Entry 7ML3 (electron microscopy, 7.60 A resolution (low resolution: residue-level contacts below are approximate; hydrogen-bond / salt-bridge calls are withheld)); this record covers chains 2 and 5 of the 10 polymer chains in the assembly.

Chain 2:
Molecule: RNA polymerase II transcription factor B subunit 2
Organism: Saccharomyces cerevisiae
UniProt: A0A6A5Q2X3 (A0A6A5Q2X3_YEASX); numbering as in UniProt (aligned over 1-513)
Sequence (513 residues; row label = number of the first residue in the row):
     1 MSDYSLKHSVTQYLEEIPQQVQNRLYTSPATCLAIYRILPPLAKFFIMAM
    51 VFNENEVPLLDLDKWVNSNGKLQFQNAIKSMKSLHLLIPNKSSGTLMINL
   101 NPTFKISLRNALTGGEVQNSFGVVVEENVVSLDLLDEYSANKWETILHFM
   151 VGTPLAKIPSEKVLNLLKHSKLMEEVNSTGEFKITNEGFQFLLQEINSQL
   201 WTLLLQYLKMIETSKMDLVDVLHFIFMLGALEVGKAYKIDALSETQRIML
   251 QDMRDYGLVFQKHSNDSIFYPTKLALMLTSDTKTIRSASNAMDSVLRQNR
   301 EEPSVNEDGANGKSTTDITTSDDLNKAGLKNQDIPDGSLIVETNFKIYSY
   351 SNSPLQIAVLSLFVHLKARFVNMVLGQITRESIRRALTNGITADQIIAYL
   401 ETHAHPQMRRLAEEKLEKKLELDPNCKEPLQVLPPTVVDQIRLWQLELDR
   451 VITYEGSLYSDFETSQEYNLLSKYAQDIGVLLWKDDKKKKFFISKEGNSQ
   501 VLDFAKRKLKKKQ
Unresolved in the structure: 1-6, 287-327, 508-513

Chain 5:
Molecule: General transcription and DNA repair factor IIH subunit TFB5
Organism: Saccharomyces cerevisiae
UniProt: Q3E7C1 (TFB5_YEAST); numbering as in UniProt (aligned over 1-72)
Sequence (72 residues; numbered 1 to 72; the number before each row is that of its first residue):
     1 MARARKGALVQCDPSIKALILQIDAKMSDIVLEELDDTHLLVNPSKVEFV
    51 KHELNRLLSKNIYNPMDEEENQ
Unresolved in the structure: 1, 68-72

Chain 2 / chain 5 interface:
Contacting residue pairs (38; chain 2 residue first):
  Arg-450(2) with Cys-12(5); Ile-16(5); Lys-51(5)
  Val-451(2) with Val-10(5); Lys-51(5); Leu-54(5)
  Ile-452(2) with Leu-9(5); Val-10(5); Gln-11(5)
  Thr-453(2) with Ala-8(5); Leu-9(5); Val-10(5)
  Tyr-454(2) with Leu-9(5); Gln-11(5)
  Ser-457(2) with Ala-4(5); Arg-5(5); Lys-6(5); Gly-7(5)
  Leu-458(2) with Ala-4(5); Arg-5(5); Leu-35(5)
  Tyr-459(2) with Arg-3(5); Ala-4(5)
  Ser-460(2) with Arg-3(5)
  Asp-461(2) with Arg-3(5)
  Trp-483(2) with Gln-11(5); His-39(5)
  Lys-488(2) with Leu-35(5)
  Lys-490(2) with Leu-35(5)
  Phe-492(2) with Arg-5(5); Gly-7(5); Ala-8(5); Leu-9(5); Leu-41(5)
  Lys-495(2) with Ala-2(5)
  Asn-498(2) with Ala-2(5); Arg-3(5)
  Leu-502(2) with Ala-2(5)
Interface residues without a listed pair, chain 2 (18 interface residues in all): Gly-456
Interface residues without a listed pair, chain 5 (22 interface residues in all): Ile-20, Glu-33, Val-47, Asn-55, Leu-58

Overview:
18 residues of chain 2 face 22 of chain 5 across their interface.
Chain 2 is RNA polymerase II transcription factor B subunit 2 and chain 5 is General transcription and DNA
repair factor IIH subunit TFB5, both from Saccharomyces cerevisiae; the structure, General transcription
factor TFIIH (weak binding), was determined by electron microscopy (same publication as 7MEI, 7MK9, 7MKA,
7ML0, 7ML1, 7ML2 and 7ML4).
